3PGC - chains A and C of the 3 polymer chains in the assembly; structure by X-ray diffraction, 2.66 A resolution.

[Chain A]
Molecule: HLA class II histocompatibility antigen, DR alpha chain
Organism: Homo sapiens
Reference sequence: P01903 (DRA_HUMAN); residues 1-192 here correspond to UniProt positions 26-217 (UniProt number = residue number + 25)
Sequence (193 residues; each row starts with the number of its first residue; numbering starts at 0):
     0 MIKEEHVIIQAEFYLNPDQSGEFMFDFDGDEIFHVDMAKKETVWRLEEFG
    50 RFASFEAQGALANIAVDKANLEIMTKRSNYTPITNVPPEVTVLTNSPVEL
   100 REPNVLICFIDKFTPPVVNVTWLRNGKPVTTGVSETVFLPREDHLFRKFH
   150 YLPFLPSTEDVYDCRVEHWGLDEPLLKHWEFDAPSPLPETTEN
Unresolved in the structure: 0-3, 181-192
Differences from the reference sequence: expression tag (0)
Curated features (UniProtKB/Swiss-Prot):
  - region: Glu179 to Glu191 (Connecting peptide)
  - site: Gln9 (Self- and pathogen-derived peptide antigen), Gly49 (Self-peptide antigen), Phe51 (Self- and pathogen-derived peptide antigen), Ala52 (Self-peptide antigen), Ser53 (Self- and pathogen-derived peptide antigen), Glu55 (Pathogen-derived peptide antigen), Asn62 (Self- and pathogen-derived peptide antigen), Asn69 (Pathogen-derived peptide antigen), Arg76 (Self- and pathogen-derived peptide antigen)
  - glycosylation (N-linked (GlcNAc...) asparagine): Asn78, Asn118
Cystine bridges: Cys107-Cys163

[Chain C]
Molecule: HLA class II histocompatibility antigen gamma chain
Reference sequence: P04233 (HG2A_HUMAN); residues 106-120 here = UniProt positions 106-120
Sequence (15 residues; row label = number of the first residue in the row):
   106 KMRMATPLLMQALPM

[How chain A and chain C interact]
Residue-residue contacts - 26 pairs, chain A then chain C:
  Gln9(A) - Thr111(C)  hydrogen bond (side chain-backbone)
  Gln9(A) - Pro112(C)
  Gln9(A) - Leu113(C)  hydrogen bond (side chain-backbone)
  Phe24(A) - Leu113(C)
  Gly49(A) - Leu118(C)
  Arg50(A) - Leu118(C)
  Phe51(A) - Gln116(C)
  Phe51(A) - Ala117(C)
  Phe51(A) - Leu118(C)  hydrogen bond (backbone-backbone)
  Phe51(A) - Met120(C)  hydrophobic
  Ala52(A) - Gln116(C)
  Ser53(A) - Met115(C)
  Ser53(A) - Gln116(C)  hydrogen bond (backbone-backbone)
  Phe54(A) - Leu113(C)  hydrophobic
  Phe54(A) - Leu114(C)
  Phe54(A) - Met115(C)
  Gly58(A) - Leu113(C)
  Ala59(A) - Leu113(C)
  Asn62(A) - Ala110(C)
  Asn62(A) - Thr111(C)  hydrogen bond (side chain-backbone)
  Val65(A) - Arg108(C)
  Asn69(A) - Met107(C)
  Asn69(A) - Arg108(C)  hydrogen bond (side chain-backbone)
  Ile72(A) - Lys106(C)
  Ile72(A) - Met107(C)  hydrophobic
  Met73(A) - Met107(C)  hydrophobic
Interface residues without a listed pair, chain A (22 interface residues in all): Glu11, Phe22, Ile31, Phe32, Trp43, Asp66, Arg76
Interface residues without a listed pair, chain C (14 interface residues in all): Met109

[In short]
22 residues of chain A and 14 residues of chain C are in contact, with 6 hydrogen bonds. Among the polar pairs
are Gln9(A)-Thr111(C), Gln9(A)-Leu113(C) and Asn62(A)-Thr111(C).
Chain A is HLA class II histocompatibility antigen, DR alpha chain (Homo sapiens) and chain C is HLA class II
histocompatibility antigen gamma chain; the structure, Crystal Structure of HLA-DR1 with CLIP106-120, flipped
peptide orientation, was determined by X-ray diffraction together with 3PDO and 3PGD from the same study.
